PDB entry 5GSE | X-ray diffraction, 3.14 A resolution | chains I and L of the 16 polymer chains in the assembly

# Chain I
Molecule: 250-nt DNA strand
Source organism: synthetic construct
Sequence (250 nucleotides; row label = number of the first residue in the row):
     1 ATCGGATGTA TATATCTGAC ACGTGCCTGG AGACTAGGGA GTAATCCCCT TGGCGGTTAA
    61 AACGCGGGGG ACAGCGCGTA CGTGCGTTTA AGCGGTGCTA GAGCTGTCTA CGACCAATTG
   121 AGCTCGAGCC TGGAGACTAG GGAGTAATCC CCTTGGCGGT TAAAACGCGG GGGACAGCGC
   181 GTACGTGCGT TTAAGCGGTG CTAGAGCTGT CTACGACCAA TTGAGCGGCC TCGGCACCGG
   241 GATTCTCGAT
Disordered / not traced: 131-135
Modified residues: 5CM (5-methyl-2'-deoxy-cytidine-5'-monophosphate) at position 27; 5CM (5-methyl-2'-deoxy-cytidine-5'-monophosphate) at position 130

# Chain L
Protein: Histone H4
Source organism: Homo sapiens
UniProt: P62805 (H4_HUMAN); residues 0-102 here correspond to UniProt positions 1-103 (UniProt number = residue number + 1)
Chain sequence (106 residues; numbered -3 to 102; the number before each row is that of its first residue; numbers below 1 keep their minus sign (Gly-3 is residue -3)):
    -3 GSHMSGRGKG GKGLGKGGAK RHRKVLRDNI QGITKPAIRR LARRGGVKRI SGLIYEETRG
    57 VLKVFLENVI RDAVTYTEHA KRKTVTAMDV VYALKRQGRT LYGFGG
Disordered / not traced: -3 to 24, 94-102
Sequence notes: expression tag (-3 to -1)
UniProt features mapped onto this chain:
  - DNA-binding region: Lys16 to Lys20
  - modified residue: Ser1 (N-acetylserine), Arg3 (Asymmetric dimethylarginine), Lys5 (N6-(2-hydroxyisobutyryl)lysine), Lys8 (N6-(2-hydroxyisobutyryl)lysine), Lys12 (N6-(2-hydroxyisobutyryl)lysine), Lys16 (N6-(2-hydroxyisobutyryl)lysine), Lys20 (N6,N6,N6-trimethyllysine), Lys31 (N6-(2-hydroxyisobutyryl)lysine), Lys44 (N6-(2-hydroxyisobutyryl)lysine), Ser47 (Phosphoserine), Tyr51 (Phosphotyrosine), Lys59 (N6-(2-hydroxyisobutyryl)lysine), Lys77 (N6-(2-hydroxyisobutyryl)lysine), Lys79 (N6-(2-hydroxyisobutyryl)lysine), Thr80 (Phosphothreonine), Tyr88 (Phosphotyrosine), Lys91 (N6-(2-hydroxyisobutyryl)lysine)
  - cross-link (Glycyl lysine isopeptide (Lys-Gly)): Lys12 (interchain with G-Cter in SUMO2), Lys20 (interchain with G-Cter in SUMO2), Lys31 (interchain with G-Cter in SUMO2), Lys59 (interchain with G-Cter in SUMO2), Lys79 (interchain with G-Cter in SUMO2), Lys91 (interchain with G-Cter in SUMO2)

# How chain I and chain L interact
Residue-residue contacts (14):
  DC184(I) with Arg45(L), hydrogen bond to the sugar; Ile46(L), sugar contact; Ser47(L), phosphate contact; Gly48(L), hydrogen bond to the phosphate
  DG185(I) with Arg35(L), salt bridge to the phosphate; Arg39(L), salt bridge to the phosphate; Lys44(L), phosphate contact; Arg45(L), phosphate contact; Ile46(L), hydrogen bond to the phosphate
  DG204(I) with Lys79(L), phosphate contact; Thr80(L), sugar contact
  DA205(I) with Arg78(L), phosphate contact; Lys79(L), hydrogen bond to the phosphate; Thr80(L), hydrogen bond to the phosphate
Interface residues without a listed pair, chain I (5 interface residues in all): DT186
Interface residues without a listed pair, chain L (11 interface residues in all): Leu49

# Overview
5 residues of chain I face 11 of chain L across their interface; the contacts include 5 hydrogen bonds and 2
salt bridges. Polar contacts include DC184(I)-Arg45(L), DC184(I)-Gly48(L) and DG185(I)-Ile46(L). Curated
annotation (UniProt) lists a DNA-binding region on chain L.
Chain I is a 250-nt DNA strand (synthetic construct) and chain L is Histone H4 (Homo sapiens); the structure,
Crystal structure of unusual nucleosome, was determined by X-ray diffraction.
